Entry 7ZPP (electron microscopy, 4.50 A resolution (low resolution: residue-level contacts below are approximate; hydrogen-bond / salt-bridge calls are withheld)); this record covers chains E and F of the 20 polymer chains in the assembly.

== Chain E (and F) ==
Protein: Integrase
From: Visna/maedi virus EV1 KV1772
Notes: EC 2.7.7.-, 3.1.-.-; chain F of this document is another copy of the same molecule, construct and numbering; everything in this record applies to it too
Reference sequence: P35956 (POL_VILVK); residues 1-281 here correspond to UniProt positions 1226-1506 (UniProt number = residue number + 1225)
Amino-acid sequence (281 residues; each row starts with the number of its first residue):
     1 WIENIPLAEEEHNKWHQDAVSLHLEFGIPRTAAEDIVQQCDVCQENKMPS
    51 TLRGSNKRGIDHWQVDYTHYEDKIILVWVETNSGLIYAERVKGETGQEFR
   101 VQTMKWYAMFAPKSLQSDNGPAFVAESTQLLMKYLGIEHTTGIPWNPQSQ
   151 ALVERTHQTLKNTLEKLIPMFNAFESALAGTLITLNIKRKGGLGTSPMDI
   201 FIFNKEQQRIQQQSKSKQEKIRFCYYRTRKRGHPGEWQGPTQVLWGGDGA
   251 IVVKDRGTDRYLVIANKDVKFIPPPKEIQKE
Not modelled in the structure: 45-59, 273-281 (chain F: 1-3, 48-56, 279-281)
UniProt features mapped onto this chain:
  - zinc finger: E3 to Q44 (Integrase-type)
  - DNA-binding region: R222 to P274 (Integrase-type)
  - binding site (Zn(2+)): H12, H16, C40, C43
  - binding site (Mg(2+)): D66, D118, E154

== Chain E / chain F interface ==
Residue-residue contacts - 21 pairs, chain E then chain F:
  K14(E) - Y134(F)
  W15(E) - Y134(F)
  Y87(E) - M109(F)
  M104(E) - S176(F)
  A108(E) - A179(F)
  A108(E) - I183(F)
  M109(E) - M109(F)
  M109(E) - F110(F)
  F110(E) - M109(F)
  N172(E) - Q97(F)
  S176(E) - V101(F)
  S176(E) - M104(F)
  A179(E) - M104(F)
  G180(E) - M104(F)
  I183(E) - M104(F)
  I183(E) - A108(F)
  I187(E) - Y107(F)
  I187(E) - A108(F)
  I202(E) - I202(F)
  E206(E) - I202(F)
  E206(E) - E206(F)
Interface residues without a listed pair, chain E (24 interface residues in all): E3, Q97, V101, K105, Y134, F171, T195, M198, K205
Interface residues without a listed pair, chain F (22 interface residues in all): Y87, K105, L135, F171, N172, A173, K205, R209, E277

== Summary ==
24 residues of chain E face 22 of chain F across their interface. From UniProt: a DNA-binding region, 4
Zn2+-binding residues and 3 Mg2+-binding residues on chain E.
Chain E and chain F are both Integrase (Visna/maedi virus EV1 KV1772); the structure, Cryo-EM structure of the
MVV CSC intasome at 4.5A resolution, was determined by electron microscopy together with 5M0R and 5T3A from
the same study.
